PDB entry 6XBL | electron microscopy, 3.96 A resolution | chains R and A of the 5 polymer chains in the assembly

Chain R:
Name: Smoothened homolog
Organism: Homo sapiens
UniProt: Q99835 (SMO_HUMAN); residue numbers follow UniProt; this construct covers 1-644
Chain sequence (652 residues; row label = number of the first residue in the row):
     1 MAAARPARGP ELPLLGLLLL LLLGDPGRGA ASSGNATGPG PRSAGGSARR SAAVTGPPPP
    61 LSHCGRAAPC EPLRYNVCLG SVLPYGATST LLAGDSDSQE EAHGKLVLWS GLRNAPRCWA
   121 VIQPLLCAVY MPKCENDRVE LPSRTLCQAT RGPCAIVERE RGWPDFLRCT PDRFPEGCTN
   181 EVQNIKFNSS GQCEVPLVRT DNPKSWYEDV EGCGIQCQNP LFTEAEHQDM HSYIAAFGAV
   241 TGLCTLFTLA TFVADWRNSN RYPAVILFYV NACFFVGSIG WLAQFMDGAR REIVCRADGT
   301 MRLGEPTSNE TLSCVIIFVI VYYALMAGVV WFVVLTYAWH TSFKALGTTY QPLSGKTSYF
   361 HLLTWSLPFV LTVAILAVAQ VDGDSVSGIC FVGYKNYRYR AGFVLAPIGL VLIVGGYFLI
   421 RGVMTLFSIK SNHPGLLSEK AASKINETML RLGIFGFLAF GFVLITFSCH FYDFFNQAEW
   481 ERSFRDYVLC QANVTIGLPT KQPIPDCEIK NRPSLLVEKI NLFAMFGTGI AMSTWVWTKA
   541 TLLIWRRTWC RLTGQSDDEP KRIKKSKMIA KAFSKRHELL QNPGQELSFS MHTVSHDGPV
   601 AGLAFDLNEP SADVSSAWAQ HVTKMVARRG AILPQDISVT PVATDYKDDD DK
Unresolved in the structure: 1-62, 498-505, 539-652
Differences from the reference sequence: expression tag (645-652)
Cystine bridges: Cys64-Cys178, Cys70-Cys134, Cys78-Cys127, Cys118-Cys154, Cys147-Cys169, Cys193-Cys213, Cys217-Cys295, Cys314-Cys390, Cys490-Cys507
Ligand contacts: V0S (3-chloro-N-[trans-4-(methylamino)cyclohexyl]-N-{[3-(pyridin-4-yl)phenyl]methyl}-1-benzothiophene-2-carboxamide): Ile215, Asn219, Leu221, Phe222, Met301, Leu303, Asp382, Gly383, Asp384, Tyr394, Lys395, Arg400, Asp473, Gln477, Trp480, Glu481, Phe484, Pro513, Glu518, Asn521
Swiss-Prot annotation at these positions:
  - region: Thr538 to Ile569 (Interaction with BBS5 and BBS7), Gln581 to Thr593 (Interaction with DLG5)
  - binding site (cholesterol): Asp95, Tyr394
  - modified residue: Ser556 (Phosphoserine), Ser574 (Phosphoserine), Ser590 (Phosphoserine), Thr593 (Phosphothreonine), Ser595 (Phosphoserine), Ser638 (Phosphoserine), Thr640 (Phosphothreonine), Thr644 (Phosphothreonine)
  - glycosylation (N-linked (GlcNAc...) asparagine): Asn35, Asn188, Asn309
  - natural variant: Leu412 (L412F: In CRJS), Trp535 (W535L: In basal cell carcinoma and ameloblastoma samples), Arg562 (R562Q: In basal cell carcinoma samples)
From the paper describing this entry:
  - mutagenesis - V329F/D384R: abolished signaling

Chain A:
Name: Guanine nucleotide-binding protein G(i) subunit alpha-1
Organism: Homo sapiens
UniProt: P63096 (GNAI1_HUMAN); residues 1-354 here = UniProt positions 1-354
Chain sequence (354 residues; numbered 1 to 354; the number before each row is that of its first residue):
     1 MGCTLSAEDK AAVERSKMID RNLREDGEKA AREVKLLLLG AGESGKSTIV KQMKIIHEAG
    61 YSEEECKQYK AVVYSNTIQS IIAIIRAMGR LKIDFGDSAR ADDARQLFVL AGAAEEGFMT
   121 AELAGVIKRL WKDSGVQACF NRSREYQLND SAAYYLNDLD RIAQPNYIPT QQDVLRTRVK
   181 TTGIVETHFT FKDLHFKMFD VGGQRSERKK WIHCFEGVTA IIFCVALSDY DLVLAEDEEM
   241 NRMHESMKLF DSICNNKWFT DTSIILFLNK KDLFEEKIKK SPLTICYPEY AGSNTYEEAA
   301 AYIQCQFEDL NKRKDTKEIY THFTCATDTK NVQFVFDAVT DVIIKNNLKD CGLF
Unresolved in the structure: 1-4, 55-182, 234-240
Swiss-Prot annotation at these positions:
  - region: Lys35 to Thr48 (G1 motif), Asp173 to Thr181 (G2 motif), Phe196 to Arg205 (G3 motif), Ile265 to Asp272 (G4 motif), Thr324 to Thr329 (G5 motif)
  - binding site (GTP): Glu43 to Thr48, Ser151, Leu175 to Thr181, Asp200 to Gln204, Asn269 to Asp272, Ala326
  - binding site (Mg(2+)): Ser47, Thr181
  - modified residue: Arg178 (ADP-ribosylarginine), Gln204 (Deamidated glutamine), Cys351 (ADP-ribosylcysteine)
  - lipidation: Gly2 (N-myristoyl glycine), Cys3 (S-palmitoyl cysteine)
  - natural variant: Gly40 (G40C: In NEDHISB; G40R: In NEDHISB), Gly45 (G45D: In NEDHISB), Thr48 (T48I: In NEDHISB; T48K: In NEDHISB), Gln52 (Q52P: In NEDHISB), Ser75 (deletion: In NEDHISB; uncertain significance), Gln172 (deletion: In NEDHISB), Asp173 (D173V: In NEDHISB), Glu186 to Phe189 (deletion: In NEDHISB; uncertain significance), Cys224 (C224Y: In NEDHISB), Lys270 (K270N: In NEDHISB; K270R: In NEDHISB), Asp272 (D272G: In NEDHISB), Ala326 (A326P: In NEDHISB), 1 further natural variant entry in UniProt
  - mutagenesis: Gly42 (G42R: Abolishes switch to an activated conformation and dissociation from beta and gamma subunits upon GTP binding. Abolishes interaction with RGS family members), Glu116 (E116L: Enhances interaction (inactive GDP-bound) with RGS14), Gln147 (Q147L: Enhances interaction (inactive GDP-bound) with RGS14), Glu245 (E245L: Enhances interaction (inactive GDP-bound) with RGS14)

Chain R / chain A interface:
Residue-residue contacts (27):
  Arg261(R) with Lys349(A); Asp350(A)
  Pro263(R) with Asp350(A); Cys351(A)
  Trp339(R) with Cys351(A), hydrogen bond (side chain-backbone)
  Phe343(R) with Leu348(A), hydrophobic; Leu353(A), hydrophobic
  Ala345(R) with Asn347(A)
  Leu346(R) with Asn347(A); Leu348(A), hydrophobic
  Gly347(R) with Ile343(A); Asn347(A)
  Thr348(R) with Leu194(A)
  Thr349(R) with Arg32(A); Val34(A)
  Tyr350(R) with Arg32(A)
  His433(R) with Thr340(A), hydrogen bond
  Gly435(R) with Phe336(A); Asp337(A)
  Leu436(R) with Asp337(A)
  Leu437(R) with Ile344(A), hydrophobic
  Ser438(R) with Asp341(A)
  Ala441(R) with Asp341(A)
  Lys444(R) with Phe354(A)
  Thr448(R) with Leu353(A)
  Arg451(R) with Leu353(A)
  Trp535(R) with Leu353(A), hydrophobic
Also at the interface, not in a pair above, chain R (23 interface residues in all): Ala264, Lys440, Glu447
Also at the interface, not in a pair above, chain A (19 interface residues in all): Ala31, Glu318, Gly352

Overview:
23 residues of chain R and 19 residues of chain A are in contact; the contacts include 2 hydrogen bonds. Polar
contacts include Trp339(R)-Cys351(A) and His433(R)-Thr340(A). Bound to chain R: compound V0S. The paper
reports that V329F/D384R of chain R abolish signaling.
Chain R is Smoothened homolog and chain A is Guanine nucleotide-binding protein G(i) subunit alpha-1, both
from Homo sapiens; the structure, Structure of human SMO-Gi complex with SAG, was determined by electron
microscopy (same publication as 6XBJ, 6XBK and 6XBM).
